3SCX - chains T and A of the 3 polymer chains in the assembly; structure by X-ray diffraction, 2.35 A resolution.

# Chain T
Molecule: 18-nt DNA strand
Sequence (18 nucleotides; numbered 1 to 18; the number before each row is that of its first residue):
     1 TCAAGTAAGC AGTCCGCG

# Chain A
Molecule: DNA polymerase
Source organism: Enterobacteria phage RB69
Notes: EC 2.7.7.7
UniProtKB: Q38087 (DPOL_BPR69); numbering as in UniProt (aligned over 1-903)
Amino-acid sequence (903 residues; row label = number of the first residue in the row):
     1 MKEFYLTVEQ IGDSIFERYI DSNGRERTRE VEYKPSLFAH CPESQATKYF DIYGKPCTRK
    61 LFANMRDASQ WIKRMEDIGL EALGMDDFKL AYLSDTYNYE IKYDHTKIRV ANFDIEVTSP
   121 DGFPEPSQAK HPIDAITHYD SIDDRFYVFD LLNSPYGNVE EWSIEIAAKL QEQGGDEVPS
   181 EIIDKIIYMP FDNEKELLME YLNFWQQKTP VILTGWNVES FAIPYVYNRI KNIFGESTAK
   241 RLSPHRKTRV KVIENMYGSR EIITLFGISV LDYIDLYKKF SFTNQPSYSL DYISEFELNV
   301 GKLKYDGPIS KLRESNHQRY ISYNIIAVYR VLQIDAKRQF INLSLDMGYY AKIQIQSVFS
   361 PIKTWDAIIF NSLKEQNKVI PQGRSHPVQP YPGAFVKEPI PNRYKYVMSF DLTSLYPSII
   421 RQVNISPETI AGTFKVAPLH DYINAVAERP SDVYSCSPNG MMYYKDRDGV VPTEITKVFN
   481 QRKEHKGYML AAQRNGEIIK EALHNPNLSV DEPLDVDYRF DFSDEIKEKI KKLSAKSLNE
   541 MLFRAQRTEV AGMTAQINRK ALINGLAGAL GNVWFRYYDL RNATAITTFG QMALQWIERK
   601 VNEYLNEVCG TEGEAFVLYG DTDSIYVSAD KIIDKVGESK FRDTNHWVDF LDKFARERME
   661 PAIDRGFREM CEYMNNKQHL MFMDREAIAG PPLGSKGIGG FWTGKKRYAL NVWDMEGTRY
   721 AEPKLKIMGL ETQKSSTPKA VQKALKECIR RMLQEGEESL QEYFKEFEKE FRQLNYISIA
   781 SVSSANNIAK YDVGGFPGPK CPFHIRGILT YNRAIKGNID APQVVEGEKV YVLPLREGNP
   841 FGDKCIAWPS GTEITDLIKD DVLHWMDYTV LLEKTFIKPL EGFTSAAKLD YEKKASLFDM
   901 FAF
Sequence notes: engineered mutation Ala222 (Asp in Q38087), Ala327 (Asp in Q38087), Ala561 (Leu in Q38087), Gly565 (Ser in Q38087), Ala567 (Tyr in Q38087); conflict Ala902 (Asp in Q38087)
Metal / ion sites: Ca2+ site 1: Asp411, Leu412, Asp623 (together with DUP); Ca2+ site 2: Asp411, Asp623 (together with DUP); Ca2+ site 3: Asn505, Lys531
Residues lining bound ligands: DUP (2'-deoxyuridine 5'-alpha,beta-imido-triphosphate): Asp411, Leu412, Thr413, Ser414, Leu415, Tyr416, Pro417, Arg482, Lys486, Lys560, Asn564, Thr622, Asp623
UniProt features mapped onto this chain:
  - region: Thr248 to Thr264 (Beta hairpin), Lys705 to Tyr708 (Binding of DNA in B-conformation), Leu897 to Phe901, Phe903 (Interaction with the polymerase clamp)
  - binding site (Mg(2+)): Asp114, Glu116, Asp411, Leu412, Asp623
  - binding site (substrate): Ser414 to Tyr416, Arg482, Lys560
  - site: Asp621 (Optimization of metal coordination by the polymerase active site), Lys706 (Optimization of metal coordination by the polymerase active site), Asp714 (Essential for viral replication)
  - mutagenesis: Leu415 (L415A/G: Decreases base selectivity by several hundred fold; L415G/F: Increased misinsertion, increased mismatch extension and inefficient proofreading; L415M: No effect on base selectivity), Asp621 (D621A: Drastic decrease in the efficiency of incorporation of dGMP), Lys706 (K706A: Almost complete loss of polymerase activity), Asp714 (D714A: Complete loss of viral replication)

# Interface between chain T and chain A
Contacting residue pairs - 48 pairs, chain T then chain A:
  DT1(T) with Ser784(A), hydrogen bond to the base; Asn786(A), hydrogen bond to the base; Gly827(A), base contact
  DC2(T) with Glu219(A), hydrogen bond to the base; Ile253(A), phosphate contact; Glu254(A), phosphate contact; Arg260(A), salt bridge to the phosphate; Ile262(A), base contact
  DA3(T) with Glu254(A), sugar contact; Asp275(A), base contact; Phe359(A), sugar contact; Ser360(A), phosphate contact; Pro361(A), phosphate contact
  DA4(T) with Ser360(A), hydrogen bond to the phosphate; Pro361(A), phosphate contact; Ile362(A), hydrogen bond to the phosphate; Asn564(A), base contact; Gly565(A), sugar contact; Gly568(A), base contact; Ala569(A), sugar contact; Asn572(A), hydrogen bond to the phosphate
  DG5(T) with Tyr391(A), sugar contact; Gly568(A), sugar contact; Gly571(A), sugar contact; Asn572(A), hydrogen bond to the phosphate
  DT6(T) with Tyr391(A), sugar contact; Pro392(A), phosphate contact; Gly393(A), hydrogen bond to the phosphate
  DA7(T) with Pro392(A), phosphate contact; Gly393(A), hydrogen bond to the phosphate; Ala394(A), sugar contact; Val396(A), phosphate contact; Lys706(A), base contact
  DA8(T) with Val396(A), phosphate contact; Lys705(A), salt bridge to the phosphate; Lys706(A), sugar contact
  DG9(T) with Lys705(A), sugar contact; Arg707(A), phosphate contact
  DC10(T) with Arg707(A), salt bridge to the phosphate
  DA11(T) with Lys878(A), salt bridge to the phosphate
  DG12(T) with Lys800(A), base contact; Phe803(A), sugar contact; Lys874(A), salt bridge to the phosphate
  DT13(T) with Lys800(A), hydrogen bond to the base; Cys801(A), sugar contact; Lys844(A), salt bridge to the phosphate
  DC14(T) with Pro799(A), phosphate contact; Lys800(A), hydrogen bond to the phosphate
Other interface residues (no listed pair), chain A (42 interface residues in all): Lys251, Tyr257, Lys363, Pro390, Glu398, Thr703, Glu731, Lys734

# In short
14 residues of chain T and 42 residues of chain A are in contact; the contacts include 11 hydrogen bonds and 6
salt bridges. Polar contacts include DT1(T)-Ser784(A), DT1(T)-Asn786(A) and DC2(T)-Glu219(A). Chain A binds
compound DUP.
Here chain T is an 18-nt DNA strand and chain A is DNA polymerase (Enterobacteria phage RB69). Entry 3SCX
(RB69 DNA Polymerase Triple Mutant(L561A/S565G/Y567A) Ternary Complex with dUpNpp and a Deoxy-terminated
Primer in the Presence ...) was determined by X-ray diffraction, deposited together with 3S9H, 3SI6, 3SJJ,
3SNN, 3SPY, 3SPZ, 3SQ0 and 3SQ1.
